Entry 1RFT (X-ray diffraction, 2.80 A resolution); this record covers chain A.

# Chain A
Name: Pyridoxal kinase
Organism: Ovis aries
Notes: EC 2.7.1.35
UniProt: P82197 (PDXK_SHEEP); numbering as in UniProt (aligned over 1-312)
Amino-acid sequence (312 residues; row label = number of the first residue in the row):
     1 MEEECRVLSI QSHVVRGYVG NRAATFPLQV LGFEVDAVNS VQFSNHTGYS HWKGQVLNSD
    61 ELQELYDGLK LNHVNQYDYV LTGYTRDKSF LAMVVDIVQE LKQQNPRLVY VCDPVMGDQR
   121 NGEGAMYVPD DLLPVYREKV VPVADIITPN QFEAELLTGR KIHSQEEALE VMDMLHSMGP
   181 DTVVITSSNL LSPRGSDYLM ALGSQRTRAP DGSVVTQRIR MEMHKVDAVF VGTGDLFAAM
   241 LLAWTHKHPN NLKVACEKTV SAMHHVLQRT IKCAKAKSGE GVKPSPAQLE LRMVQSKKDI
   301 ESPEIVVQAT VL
Unresolved in the structure: 1-3
Bound ions: K+: Asp113, Thr148, Thr186 (together with AMP-PCP)
Residues lining bound ligands:
  - AMP-PCP (ACP; phosphomethylphosphonic acid adenylate ester): Asp118, Tyr127, Asn150, Thr186, Ser187, Leu199, Met223, His224, Lys225, Val226, Ala228, Phe230, Gly232, Thr233, Gly234, Phe237, Met263, Leu267
  - pyridoxamine (PXM; 4-(aminomethyl)-5-(hydroxymethyl)-2-methylpyridin-3-ol): Ser12, Val19, Gly20, Phe43, His46, Thr47, Tyr84, Val231, Asp235
Curated features (UniProtKB/Swiss-Prot):
  - active site: Asp235 (Proton acceptor)
  - binding site (pyridoxal 5'-phosphate): Ser12, Thr47, Tyr127, Gly232 to Asp235
  - binding site (pyridoxamine): Ser12, Thr47, Asp235
  - binding site (K(+)): Asp113, Thr148, Thr186
  - binding site (ADP): Asn150, Thr186, Ser187, Met223 to Val226, Thr233, Gly234
  - binding site (ATP): Asn150, Thr186, Ser187, Met223 to Val226, Thr233, Gly234
  - modified residue: Met1 (N-acetylmethionine), Ser59 (Phosphoserine), Ser164 (Phosphoserine), Ser213 (Phosphoserine), Ser285 (Phosphoserine)
What the authors report for this chain:
  - binding site for pyridoxamine: Ser12, Val19, Thr47, Tyr84, Asp235
  - contacts within the chain: Tyr84-Arg86 (hydrogen bond)
  - conformationally variable residues (side-chain flip): Phe43, Trp52
  - catalytic residues: Asp235 (proposed by the authors, not directly observed)

# In short
Ligands of chain A: AMP-PCP and pyridoxamine. The K+ site is built by Asp113, Thr148 and Thr186. From UniProt:
active-site residue Asp235, 7 pyridoxal 5'-phosphate-binding residues, 3 pyridoxamine-binding residues and 3
K+-binding residues. From the paper: the catalytic residue Asp235; a binding site for pyridoxamine at Ser12,
Val19 and Thr47 among others.
Chain A is Pyridoxal kinase (Ovis aries); the structure, Crystal structure of pyridoxal kinase complexed with
AMP-PCP and pyridoxamine, was determined by X-ray diffraction, deposited together with 1RFU and 1RFV.
